PDB entry 2V8Y | X-ray diffraction, 2.10 A resolution | chains A and B

Chain A:
Molecule: Eukaryotic translation initiation factor 4E
From: Homo sapiens
UniProtKB: P06730 (IF4E_HUMAN); residues 1-217 here = UniProt positions 1-217
Amino-acid sequence (217 residues; each row starts with the number of its first residue):
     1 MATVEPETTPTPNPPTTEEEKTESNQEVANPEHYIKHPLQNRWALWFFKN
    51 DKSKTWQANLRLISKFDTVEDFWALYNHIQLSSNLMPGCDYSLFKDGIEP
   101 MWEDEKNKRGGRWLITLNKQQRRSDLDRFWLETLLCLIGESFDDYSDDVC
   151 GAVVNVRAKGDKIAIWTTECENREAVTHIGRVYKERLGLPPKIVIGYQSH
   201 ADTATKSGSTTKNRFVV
Disordered / not traced: 1-31, 206-210
Ligand contacts: P-fluoro-7-benzyl guanine monophosphate (MGV): W56, P100, M101, W102, E103, R112, N155, R157, K162, W166, H200, T203
Swiss-Prot annotation at these positions:
  - region (EIF4EBP1/2/3 binding): H37 to Q40, W73 to N77, E132 to G139
  - binding site (mRNA): W56, Q57, W102, E103, R157 to K162, T205 to S207
  - site: K159 (Microbial infection: Interaction with potato virus Y VPg)
  - modified residue: A2 (N-acetylalanine), T22 (Phosphothreonine), S209 (Phosphoserine)

Chain B:
Molecule: Eukaryotic translation initiation factor 4E-binding protein 1
Notes: fragment: phas-i4e-bp1 binding peptide, residues 50-63
UniProtKB: Q13541 (4EBP1_HUMAN); residues 51-64 here correspond to UniProt positions 50-63 (UniProt number = residue number - 1)
Amino-acid sequence (14 residues; row label = number of the first residue in the row):
    51 RIIYDRKFLMECRN

How chain A and chain B interact:
Pairs across the interface - 24 pairs, chain A then chain B:
  H37(A) - Y54(B)
  H37(A) - F58(B)
  P38(A) - I52(B)
  P38(A) - Y54(B)  hydrogen bond (backbone-side chain)
  Q40(A) - R51(B)
  Q40(A) - I52(B)  hydrogen bond (side chain-backbone)
  V69(A) - Y54(B)  hydrophobic
  V69(A) - L59(B)  hydrophobic
  V69(A) - C62(B)  hydrophobic
  W73(A) - L59(B)  hydrogen bond (side chain-backbone)
  W73(A) - M60(B)  hydrophobic
  W73(A) - C62(B)
  W73(A) - R63(B)
  N77(A) - R63(B)  hydrogen bond (side chain-backbone)
  L131(A) - M60(B)  hydrophobic
  E132(A) - R56(B)  salt bridge
  L135(A) - L59(B)
  L135(A) - M60(B)  hydrophobic
  G139(A) - I53(B)
  G139(A) - Y54(B)  hydrogen bond (backbone-backbone)
  E140(A) - I52(B)
  E140(A) - I53(B)
  D147(A) - R51(B)  salt bridge
  R186(A) - R56(B)
Also at the interface, not in a pair above, chain A (17 interface residues in all): L39, I138, D143, D144

In short:
Chain A and chain B form an interface of 17 and 10 residues respectively; the contacts include 5 hydrogen
bonds and 2 salt bridges. Polar contacts include E132(A)-R56(B), D147(A)-R51(B) and P38(A)-Y54(B). Ligands of
chain A: P-fluoro-7-benzyl guanine monophosphate.
Chain A is Eukaryotic translation initiation factor 4E (Homo sapiens) and chain B is Eukaryotic translation
initiation factor 4E-binding protein 1; the structure, Crystallographic and mass spectrometric
characterisation of eIF4E with N7-cap derivatives, was determined by X-ray diffraction, deposited together
with 2V8W and 2V8X.
